9BZF - chains A and B of the 4 polymer chains in the assembly; structure by electron microscopy, 4.40 A resolution (low resolution: residue-level contacts below are approximate; hydrogen-bond / salt-bridge calls are withheld).

== Chain A (and B) ==
Molecule: Ribonucleoside-diphosphate reductase subunit alpha
Source organism: Bacillus subtilis
Notes: EC 1.17.4.1; chain B of this document is another copy of the same molecule, construct and numbering; everything in this record applies to it too
UniProt: P50620 (RIR1_BACSU); numbering as in UniProt (aligned over 1-700)
Chain sequence (700 residues; row label = number of the first residue in the row):
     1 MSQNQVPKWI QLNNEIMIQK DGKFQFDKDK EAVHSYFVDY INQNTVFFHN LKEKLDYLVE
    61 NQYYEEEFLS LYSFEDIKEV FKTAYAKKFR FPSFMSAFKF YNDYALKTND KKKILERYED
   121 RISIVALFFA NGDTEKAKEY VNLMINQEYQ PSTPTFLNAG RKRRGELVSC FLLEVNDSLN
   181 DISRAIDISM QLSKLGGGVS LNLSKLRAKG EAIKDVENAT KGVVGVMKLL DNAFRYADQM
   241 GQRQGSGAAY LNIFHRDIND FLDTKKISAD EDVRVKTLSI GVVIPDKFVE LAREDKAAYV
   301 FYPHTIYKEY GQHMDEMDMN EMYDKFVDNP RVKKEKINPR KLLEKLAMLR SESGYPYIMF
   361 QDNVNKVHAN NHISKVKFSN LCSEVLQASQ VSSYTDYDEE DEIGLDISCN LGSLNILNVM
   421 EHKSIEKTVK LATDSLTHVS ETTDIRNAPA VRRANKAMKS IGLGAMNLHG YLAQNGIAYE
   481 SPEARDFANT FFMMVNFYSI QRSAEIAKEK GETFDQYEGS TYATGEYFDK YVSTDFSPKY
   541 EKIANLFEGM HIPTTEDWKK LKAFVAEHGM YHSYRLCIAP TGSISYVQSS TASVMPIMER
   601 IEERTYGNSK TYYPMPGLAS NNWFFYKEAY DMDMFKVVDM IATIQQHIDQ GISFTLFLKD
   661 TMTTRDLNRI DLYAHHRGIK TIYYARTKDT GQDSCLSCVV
Unresolved in the structure: 1-5, 689-700
Swiss-Prot annotation at these positions:
  - active site: Asn380 (Proton acceptor), Cys382 (Cysteine radical intermediate), Glu384 (Proton acceptor)
  - binding site (substrate): Thr153, Ser169, Cys170, Gly198, Asn380 to Glu384, Pro580 to Ile584
  - site: Cys170 (Important for hydrogen atom transfer), Asp177 (Allosteric effector binding), Arg207 (Allosteric effector binding), Cys409 (Important for hydrogen atom transfer), Tyr683 (Important for electron transfer), Tyr684 (Important for electron transfer), Cys695 (Interacts with thioredoxin/glutaredoxin), Cys698 (Interacts with thioredoxin/glutaredoxin)
Residues lining bound ligands:
  - ATP (adenosine-5'-triphosphate): Val33, His34, Phe37, Asn42, Phe89, Arg90, Phe91, Arg117
  - GDP (guanosine-5'-diphosphate): Val46, Phe47, Phe48, His49, Asn50, Leu51, Lys54, Lys78, Phe81, Lys82, Tyr85, Asp120
  - dTTP (TTP), molecule 1: Asp177, Ser178, Leu179, Ile182, Leu206, Arg207, Ala212, Ile213, Lys214, Ala219, Thr220, Lys221, His304
  - dTTP (TTP), molecule 2: Lys194, Tyr236, Ala237, Asp238, Met240
Reported in the primary citation:
  - catalytic residues: Cys382, Tyr684 (citing earlier work)

== Interface between chain A and chain B ==
Residue-residue contacts - 59 pairs, chain A then chain B:
  Leu179(A) - Met190(B)
  Leu179(A) - Gln191(B)
  Leu179(A) - Lys194(B)
  Leu179(A) - Tyr236(B)
  Asn180(A) - Gln191(B)
  Asn180(A) - Asn447(B)
  Ile182(A) - Tyr236(B)
  Ser183(A) - Asp187(B)
  Ser183(A) - Met190(B)
  Arg184(A) - Arg184(B)
  Asp187(A) - Ser183(B)
  Met190(A) - Leu179(B)
  Met190(A) - Leu229(B)
  Gln191(A) - Leu179(B)
  Gln191(A) - Asn180(B)
  Lys194(A) - Leu179(B)
  Ile213(A) - Met240(B)
  Val216(A) - Met240(B)
  Ala219(A) - Met240(B)
  Lys221(A) - Arg235(B)
  Lys221(A) - Tyr236(B)
  Lys221(A) - Asp238(B)
  Gly225(A) - Tyr236(B)
  Val226(A) - Tyr236(B)
  Lys228(A) - Asn232(B)
  Leu229(A) - Asn232(B)
  Leu229(A) - Ala233(B)
  Leu229(A) - Tyr236(B)
  Asn232(A) - Lys228(B)
  Asn232(A) - Leu229(B)
  Asn232(A) - Asn232(B)
  Ala233(A) - Leu229(B)
  Arg235(A) - Lys221(B)
  Tyr236(A) - Ile182(B)
  Tyr236(A) - Lys221(B)
  Tyr236(A) - Gly225(B)
  Tyr236(A) - Val226(B)
  Tyr236(A) - Leu229(B)
  Asp238(A) - Lys221(B)
  Met240(A) - Ile213(B)
  Met240(A) - Ala219(B)
  Gly241(A) - Ala219(B)
  Asp396(A) - Arg446(B)
  Asp396(A) - Asn447(B)
  Tyr397(A) - Asp401(B)
  Tyr397(A) - Ile403(B)
  Tyr397(A) - Arg446(B)
  Tyr397(A) - Asn447(B)
  Tyr397(A) - Pro449(B)
  Asp398(A) - Arg452(B)
  Asp401(A) - Tyr397(B)
  Ile403(A) - Tyr397(B)
  Arg446(A) - Asp396(B)
  Arg446(A) - Tyr397(B)
  Asn447(A) - Asn180(B)
  Asn447(A) - Asp396(B)
  Asn447(A) - Tyr397(B)
  Pro449(A) - Tyr397(B)
  Arg452(A) - Asp398(B)
Also at the interface, not in a pair above, chain A (38 interface residues in all): Ile186, Asn218, Gly222, Gln242, Tyr394
Also at the interface, not in a pair above, chain B (37 interface residues in all): Arg163, Ile186, Lys214, Val216, Asn218, Gly222

== Overview ==
Chain A and chain B form an interface of 38 and 37 residues respectively. Chain A binds ATP, GDP and dTTP.
UniProt lists 3 active-site residues and 14 substrate-binding residues on chain A. The paper reports catalytic
residues Cys382(A) and Tyr684(A).
Both chains are Ribonucleoside-diphosphate reductase subunit alpha (Bacillus subtilis). Entry 9BZF (Class 28
model for combined refinement of Bacillus subtilis ribonucleotide reductase complex) was determined by
electron microscopy together with 9BW3, 9BWX, 9BX2, 9BX3, 9BX6, 9BX8 and 39 further entries from the same
study.
